3PRE - chain A; structure by X-ray diffraction, 2.91 A resolution.

[Chain A]
Protein: Phosphatidylinositol-4,5-bisphosphate 3-kinase catalytic subunit gamma isoform
From: Homo sapiens
Notes: EC 2.7.1.153
UniProt: P48736 (PK3CG_HUMAN); residue numbers follow UniProt; this construct covers 144-1102
Chain sequence (966 residues; row label = number of the first residue in the row):
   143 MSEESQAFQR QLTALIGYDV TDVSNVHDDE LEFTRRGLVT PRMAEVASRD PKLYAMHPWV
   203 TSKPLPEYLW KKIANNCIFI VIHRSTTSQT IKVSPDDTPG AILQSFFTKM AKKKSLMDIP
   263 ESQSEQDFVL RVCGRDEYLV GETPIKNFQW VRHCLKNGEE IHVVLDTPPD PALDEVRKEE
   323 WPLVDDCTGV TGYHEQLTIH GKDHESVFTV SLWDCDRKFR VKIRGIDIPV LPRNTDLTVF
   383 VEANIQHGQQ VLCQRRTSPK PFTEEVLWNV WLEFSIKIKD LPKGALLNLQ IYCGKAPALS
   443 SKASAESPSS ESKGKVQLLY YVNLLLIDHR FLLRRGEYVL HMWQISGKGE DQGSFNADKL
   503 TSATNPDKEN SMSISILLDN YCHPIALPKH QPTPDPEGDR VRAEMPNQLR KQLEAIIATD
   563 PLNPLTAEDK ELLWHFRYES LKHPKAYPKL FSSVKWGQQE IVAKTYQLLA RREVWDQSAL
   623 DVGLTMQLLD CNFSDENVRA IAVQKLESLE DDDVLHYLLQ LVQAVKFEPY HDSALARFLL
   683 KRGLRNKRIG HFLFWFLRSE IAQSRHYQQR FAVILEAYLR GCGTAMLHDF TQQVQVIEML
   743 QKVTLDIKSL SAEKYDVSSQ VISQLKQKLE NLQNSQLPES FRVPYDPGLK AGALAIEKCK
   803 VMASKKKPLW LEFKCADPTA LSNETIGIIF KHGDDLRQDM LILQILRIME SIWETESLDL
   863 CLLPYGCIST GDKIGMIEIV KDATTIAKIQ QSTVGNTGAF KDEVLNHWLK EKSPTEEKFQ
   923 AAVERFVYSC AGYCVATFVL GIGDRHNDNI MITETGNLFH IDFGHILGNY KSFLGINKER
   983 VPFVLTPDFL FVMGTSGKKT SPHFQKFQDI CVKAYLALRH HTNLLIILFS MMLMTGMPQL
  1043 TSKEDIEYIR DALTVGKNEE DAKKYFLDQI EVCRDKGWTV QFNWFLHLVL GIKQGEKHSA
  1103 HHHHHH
Disordered / not traced: 143, 254-268, 323-352, 374-378, 436-457, 490-496, 523-526, 531-543, 754-759, 973-981, 1094-1108
Construct notes: initiating methionine (143); expression tag (1103-1108)
Residues lining bound ligands: 3RE (2-amino-8-(trans-4-methoxycyclohexyl)-4-methyl-6-(1H-pyrazol-3-yl)pyrido[2,3-d]pyrimidin-7(8H)-one): Met804, Ala805, Trp812, Ile831, Lys833, Asp841, Tyr867, Ile879, Glu880, Ile881, Val882, Ala885, Thr887, Met953, Phe961, Ile963, Asp964

[In short]
Chain A binds compound 3RE.
Chain A is Phosphatidylinositol-4,5-bisphosphate 3-kinase catalytic subunit gamma isoform (Homo sapiens); the
structure, Quinazolines with intra-molecular hydrogen bonding scaffold (iMHBS) as PI3K/mTOR dual inhibitors,
was determined by X-ray diffraction (same publication as 3PRZ and 3PS6).
